Entry 9AW5 (X-ray diffraction, 3.44 A resolution); this record covers chains Q and R of the 28 polymer chains in the assembly.

Chain Q:
Molecule: Proteasome subunit alpha type-4
Source organism: Saccharomyces cerevisiae
Reference sequence: P40303 (PSA4_YEAST); residues -1 to 252 here correspond to UniProt positions 1-254 (UniProt number = residue number + 2)
Chain sequence (254 residues; numbered -1 to 252; the number before each row is that of its first residue; numbers below 1 keep their minus sign (Met-1 is residue -1)):
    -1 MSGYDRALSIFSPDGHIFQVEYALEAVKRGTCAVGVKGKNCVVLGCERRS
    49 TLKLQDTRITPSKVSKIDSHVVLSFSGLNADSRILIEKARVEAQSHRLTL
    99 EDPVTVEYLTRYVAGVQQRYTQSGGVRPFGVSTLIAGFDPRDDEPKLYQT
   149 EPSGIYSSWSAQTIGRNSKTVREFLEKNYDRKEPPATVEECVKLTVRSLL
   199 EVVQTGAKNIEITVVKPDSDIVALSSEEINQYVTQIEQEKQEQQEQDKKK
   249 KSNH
Unresolved in the structure: -1 to 0, 242-252
UniProt features mapped onto this chain:
  - modified residue: Thr58 (Phosphothreonine)

Chain R:
Molecule: Proteasome subunit alpha type-5
Source organism: Saccharomyces cerevisiae
Reference sequence: P32379 (PSA5_YEAST); residues -7 to 252 here correspond to UniProt positions 1-260 (UniProt number = residue number + 8)
Chain sequence (260 residues; numbered -7 to 252; the number before each row is that of its first residue; numbers below 1 keep their minus sign (Met-7 is residue -7)):
    -7 MFLTRSEYDRGVSTFSPEGRLFQVEYSLEAIKLGSTAIGIATKEGVVLGV
    43 EKRATSPLLESDSIEKIVEIDRHIGCAMSGLTADARSMIEHARTAAVTHN
    93 LYYDEDINVESLTQSVCDLALRFGEGASGEERLMSRPFGVALLIAGHDAD
   143 DGYQLFHAEPSGTFYRYNAKAIGSGSEGAQAELLNEWHSSLTLKEAELLV
   193 LKILKQVMEEKLDENNAQLSCITKQDGFKIYDNEKTAELIKELKEKEAAE
   243 SPEEADVEMS
Unresolved in the structure: -7 to -3, 120-122, 250-252

Chain Q / chain R interface:
Contacting residue pairs (75):
  Asp3(Q) with Glu117(R); Gly118(R), hydrogen bond (side chain-backbone)
  Arg4(Q) with Tyr0(R), hydrogen bond (side chain-backbone); Glu117(R)
  Ala5(Q) with Glu117(R); Ser127(R)
  Leu6(Q) with Tyr0(R)
  Ser7(Q) with Ser127(R), hydrogen bond (backbone-side chain); Arg128(R)
  Ile8(Q) with Tyr0(R), hydrophobic; Gln15(R)
  Phe9(Q) with Glu-1(R); Gln15(R), hydrogen bond (backbone-side chain); Tyr18(R); Ser19(R); Ala22(R), hydrophobic; Leu73(R), hydrophobic; Arg128(R); Pro129(R); Gly131(R)
  Ser10(Q) with Glu-1(R), hydrogen bond; Tyr18(R)
  Pro11(Q) with Glu-1(R); Tyr18(R), hydrophobic; Glu21(R)
  Asp12(Q) with Glu21(R)
  Gly13(Q) with Tyr18(R); Glu21(R); Ala22(R)
  His14(Q) with Leu25(R)
  Ile15(Q) with Leu73(R), hydrophobic; Arg128(R)
  Lys35(Q) with Glu52(R), salt bridge
  Ala112(Q) with Arg78(R), hydrogen bond (backbone-side chain)
  Gly113(Q) with Arg78(R)
  Gln116(Q) with Ala75(R); Asp76(R), hydrogen bond; Arg78(R); Arg128(R)
  Thr119(Q) with Arg128(R), hydrogen bond (backbone-side chain)
  Gln120(Q) with Met126(R), hydrogen bond; Ser127(R), hydrogen bond (backbone-backbone); Arg128(R), hydrogen bond (side chain-backbone); Pro129(R); Phe130(R)
  Ser121(Q) with Ser127(R)
  Gly122(Q) with Arg124(R)
  Ser151(Q) with Ala75(R)
  Gly152(Q) with Ala75(R); Arg78(R), hydrogen bond (backbone-side chain)
  Ile153(Q) with Thr74(R); Ala75(R)
  Tyr154(Q) with Arg78(R)
  Ser155(Q) with Leu51(R); Ser55(R)
  Ser156(Q) with Leu51(R); Glu52(R), hydrogen bond (backbone-backbone); Ser55(R), hydrogen bond (backbone-side chain)
  Trp157(Q) with Thr47(R); Ser48(R); Leu50(R); Leu51(R), hydrophobic; Glu52(R)
  Ser158(Q) with Leu50(R), hydrogen bond (backbone-backbone); Glu52(R)
  Ala159(Q) with Leu50(R)
  Leu173(Q) with Leu50(R), hydrophobic
  Glu174(Q) with Ser48(R), hydrogen bond; Pro49(R); Leu50(R)
  Tyr177(Q) with Leu50(R), hydrophobic
  Arg179(Q) with Pro49(R), hydrogen bond (side chain-backbone); Leu50(R), hydrogen bond (side chain-backbone); Leu51(R); Glu52(R)
Other interface residues (no listed pair), chain Q (39 interface residues in all): Gly1, Tyr2, Phe16, Gln17, Arg170
Other interface residues (no listed pair), chain R (30 interface residues in all): Val4

Summary:
Chain Q and chain R form an interface of 39 and 30 residues respectively; the contacts include 18 hydrogen
bonds and 1 salt bridge. Polar pairs include Lys35(Q)-Glu52(R), Asp3(Q)-Gly118(R) and Arg4(Q)-Tyr0(R).
Here chain Q is Proteasome subunit alpha type-4 and chain R is Proteasome subunit alpha type-5, both from
Saccharomyces cerevisiae. Entry 9AW5 (Yeast 20S proteasome soaked with MA9 fraction E/F) was determined by
X-ray diffraction together with 9C97, 9C98, 9AW3, 9AW6 and 9AW7 from the same study.
